Entry 4Y75 (X-ray diffraction, 2.80 A resolution); this record covers chains B and C of the 32 polymer chains in the assembly.

== Chain B ==
Name: Proteasome subunit alpha type-3
Source organism: Saccharomyces cerevisiae (strain ATCC 204508 / S288c)
Notes: EC 3.4.25.1
UniProt: P23638 (PSA3_YEAST); residues 0-257 here correspond to UniProt positions 1-258 (UniProt number = residue number + 1)
Chain sequence (258 residues; row label = number of the first residue in the row; numbering starts at 0):
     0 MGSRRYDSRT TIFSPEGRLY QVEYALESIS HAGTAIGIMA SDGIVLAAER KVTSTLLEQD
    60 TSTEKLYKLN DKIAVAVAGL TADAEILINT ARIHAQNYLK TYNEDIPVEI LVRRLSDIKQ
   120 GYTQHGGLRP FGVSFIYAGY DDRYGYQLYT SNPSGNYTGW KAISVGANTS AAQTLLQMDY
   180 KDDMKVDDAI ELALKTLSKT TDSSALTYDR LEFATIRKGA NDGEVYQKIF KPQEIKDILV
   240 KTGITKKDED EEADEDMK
Unresolved in the structure: 0, 245-257
UniProt features mapped onto this chain:
  - cross-link (Glycyl lysine isopeptide (Lys-Gly)): Lys99 (interchain with G-Cter in ubiquitin), Lys198 (interchain with G-Cter in ubiquitin), Lys230 (interchain with G-Cter in ubiquitin)

== Chain C ==
Name: Proteasome subunit alpha type-4
Source organism: Saccharomyces cerevisiae (strain ATCC 204508 / S288c)
Notes: EC 3.4.25.1
UniProt: P40303 (PSA4_YEAST); residues -1 to 252 here correspond to UniProt positions 1-254 (UniProt number = residue number + 2)
Chain sequence (254 residues; each row starts with the number of its first residue; numbers below 1 keep their minus sign (Met-1 is residue -1)):
    -1 MSGYDRALSI FSPDGHIFQV EYALEAVKRG TCAVGVKGKN CVVLGCERRS TLKLQDTRIT
    59 PSKVSKIDSH VVLSFSGLNA DSRILIEKAR VEAQSHRLTL EDPVTVEYLT RYVAGVQQRY
   119 TQSGGVRPFG VSTLIAGFDP RDDEPKLYQT EPSGIYSSWS AQTIGRNSKT VREFLEKNYD
   179 RKEPPATVEE CVKLTVRSLL EVVQTGAKNI EITVVKPDSD IVALSSEEIN QYVTQIEQEK
   239 QEQQEQDKKK KSNH
Unresolved in the structure: -1 to 0, 241-252
UniProt features mapped onto this chain:
  - modified residue: Thr58 (Phosphothreonine)

== Chain B / chain C interface ==
Contacting residue pairs (74; chain B residue first):
  Arg3(B) - Arg4(C)
  Asp6(B) - Tyr2(C)  hydrogen bond
  Asp6(B) - Arg4(C)  salt bridge
  Arg8(B) - Arg4(C)
  Thr10(B) - Leu6(C)
  Thr10(B) - Arg125(C)
  Ile11(B) - Leu6(C)  hydrophobic
  Ile11(B) - Gln17(C)
  Phe12(B) - Gln17(C)  hydrogen bond (backbone-side chain)
  Phe12(B) - Tyr20(C)  hydrophobic
  Phe12(B) - Ala21(C)  hydrophobic
  Phe12(B) - Leu76(C)  hydrophobic
  Phe12(B) - Arg125(C)
  Phe12(B) - Pro126(C)
  Phe12(B) - Gly128(C)
  Ser13(B) - Tyr20(C)
  Pro14(B) - Tyr20(C)  hydrophobic
  Pro14(B) - Glu23(C)
  Glu15(B) - Glu23(C)
  Glu15(B) - Arg27(C)  hydrogen bond (backbone-side chain)
  Gly16(B) - Tyr20(C)
  Gly16(B) - Glu23(C)
  Gly16(B) - Ala24(C)
  Gly16(B) - Arg27(C)
  Arg17(B) - Arg27(C)
  Leu18(B) - Arg125(C)
  Met38(B) - Asp54(C)
  Arg112(B) - Arg81(C)
  Ser115(B) - Arg81(C)  hydrogen bond (backbone-side chain)
  Asp116(B) - Arg81(C)  salt bridge
  Gln119(B) - Ala78(C)
  Gln119(B) - Asp79(C)
  Gln119(B) - Ile82(C)
  Thr122(B) - Arg125(C)  hydrogen bond (backbone-side chain)
  Gln123(B) - Tyr118(C)
  Gln123(B) - Gly123(C)
  Gln123(B) - Val124(C)
  Gln123(B) - Arg125(C)  hydrogen bond (backbone-backbone)
  Gln123(B) - Phe127(C)
  His124(B) - Gly123(C)
  His124(B) - Val124(C)
  Gly125(B) - Tyr2(C)
  Gly125(B) - Gly123(C)
  Gly126(B) - Tyr2(C)
  Tyr143(B) - Arg56(C)  hydrogen bond (backbone-side chain)
  Tyr143(B) - Ile57(C)  hydrophobic
  Tyr145(B) - Arg56(C)  hydrogen bond (backbone-side chain)
  Gln146(B) - Ile57(C)
  Leu147(B) - Ile57(C)
  Tyr148(B) - Ile57(C)
  Ser153(B) - Ala78(C)
  Gly154(B) - Ala78(C)
  Gly154(B) - Arg81(C)  hydrogen bond (backbone-side chain)
  Asn155(B) - Asn77(C)
  Asn155(B) - Ala78(C)
  Tyr156(B) - Pro59(C)  hydrophobic
  Tyr156(B) - Arg81(C)
  Gly158(B) - Gln53(C)
  Gly158(B) - Asp54(C)  hydrogen bond (backbone-backbone)
  Gly158(B) - Ile57(C)
  Gly158(B) - Thr58(C)  hydrogen bond (backbone-side chain)
  Trp159(B) - Leu50(C)  hydrophobic
  Trp159(B) - Lys51(C)
  Trp159(B) - Leu52(C)
  Trp159(B) - Gln53(C)
  Trp159(B) - Asp54(C)
  Lys160(B) - Leu52(C)  hydrogen bond (backbone-backbone)
  Lys160(B) - Gln53(C)
  Ala161(B) - Leu52(C)
  Gln172(B) - Lys51(C)
  Gln172(B) - Leu52(C)
  Leu175(B) - Leu52(C)  hydrophobic
  Gln176(B) - Lys51(C)
  Gln176(B) - Leu52(C)
Other interface residues (no listed pair), chain B (41 interface residues in all): Glu108, Thr157, Tyr179

== In short ==
41 residues of chain B and 31 residues of chain C are in contact, with 12 hydrogen bonds and 2 salt bridges.
Polar contacts include Asp6(B)-Arg4(C), Asp116(B)-Arg81(C) and Asp6(B)-Tyr2(C).
Chain B is Proteasome subunit alpha type-3 and chain C is Proteasome subunit alpha type-4, both from
Saccharomyces cerevisiae (strain ATCC 204508 / S288c); the structure, Yeast 20S proteasome in complex with
Ac-PAF-ep, was determined by X-ray diffraction (same publication as 4Y69, 4Y6A, 4Y6V, 4Y6Z, 4Y70, 4Y74 and 34
further entries).
